8K60 - chains H and J of the 11 polymer chains in the assembly; structure by electron microscopy, 3.40 A resolution.

== Chain H ==
Molecule: Template strand DNA for AfsS promoter
Sequence (59 nucleotides; each row starts with the number of its first residue):
     1 TGCATCCGTG AGTCGAGGGT AATAACCAGG GGGAGATAAA CGAACGCTGA ACGCTCCGG
Not modelled in the structure: 58-59

== Chain J ==
Name: Regulatory protein AfsR
From: Streptomyces coelicolor (strain ATCC BAA-471 / A3(2) / M145)
Reference sequence: P25941 (AFSR_STRCO); residues 1-993 here = UniProt positions 1-993
Amino-acid sequence (993 residues; numbered 1 to 993; the number before each row is that of its first residue):
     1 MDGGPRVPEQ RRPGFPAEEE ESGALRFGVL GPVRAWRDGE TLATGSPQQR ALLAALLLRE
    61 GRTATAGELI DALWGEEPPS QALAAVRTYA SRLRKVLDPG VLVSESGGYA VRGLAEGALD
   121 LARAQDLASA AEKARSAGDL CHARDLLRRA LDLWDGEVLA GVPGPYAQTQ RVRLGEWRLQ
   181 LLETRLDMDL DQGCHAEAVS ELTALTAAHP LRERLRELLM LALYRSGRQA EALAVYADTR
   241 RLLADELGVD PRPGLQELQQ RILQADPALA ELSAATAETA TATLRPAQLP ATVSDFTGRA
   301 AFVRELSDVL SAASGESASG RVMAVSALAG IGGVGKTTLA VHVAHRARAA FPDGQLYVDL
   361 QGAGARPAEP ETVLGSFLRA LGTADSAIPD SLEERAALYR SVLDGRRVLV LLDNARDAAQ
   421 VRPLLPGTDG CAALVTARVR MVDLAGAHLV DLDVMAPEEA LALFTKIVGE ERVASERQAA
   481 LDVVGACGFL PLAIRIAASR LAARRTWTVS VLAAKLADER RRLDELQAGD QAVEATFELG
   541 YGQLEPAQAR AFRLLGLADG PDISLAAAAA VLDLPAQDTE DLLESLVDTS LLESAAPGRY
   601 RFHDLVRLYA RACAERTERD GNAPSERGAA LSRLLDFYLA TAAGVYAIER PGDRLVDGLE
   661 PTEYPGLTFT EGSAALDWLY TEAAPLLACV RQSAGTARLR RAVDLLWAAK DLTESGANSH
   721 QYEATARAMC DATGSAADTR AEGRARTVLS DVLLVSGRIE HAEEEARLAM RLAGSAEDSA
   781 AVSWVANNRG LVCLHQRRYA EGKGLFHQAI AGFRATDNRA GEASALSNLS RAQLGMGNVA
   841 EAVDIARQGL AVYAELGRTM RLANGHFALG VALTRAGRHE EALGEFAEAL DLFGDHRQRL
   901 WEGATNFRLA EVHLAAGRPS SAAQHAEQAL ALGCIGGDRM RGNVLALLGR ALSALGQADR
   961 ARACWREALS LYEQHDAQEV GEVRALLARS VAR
Not modelled in the structure: 1-22, 272-993
UniProt features mapped onto this chain:
  - DNA-binding region: Ala17 to Gly113 (OmpR/PhoB-type), Gln796 to Ala811 (H-T-H motif), Gln974 to Ala988 (H-T-H motif)
  - binding site (ATP): Gly330 to Thr337

== How chain H and chain J interact ==
Contacting residue pairs (10; chain H residue first):
  DC45(H) - Arg87(J)  salt bridge to the phosphate
  DC45(H) - Gly107(J)  phosphate contact
  DC45(H) - Tyr109(J)  phosphate contact
  DG46(H) - Ser104(J)  phosphate contact
  DC47(H) - Ser91(J)  phosphate contact
  DC47(H) - Arg94(J)  phosphate contact
  DT48(H) - Ser91(J)  base contact
  DT48(H) - Lys95(J)  salt bridge to the phosphate
  DG49(H) - Lys95(J)  hydrogen bond to the phosphate
  DA50(H) - Arg92(J)  base contact

== Overview ==
Chain H and chain J form an interface of 6 and 8 residues respectively; the contacts include 1 hydrogen bond
and 2 salt bridges. Among the polar pairs are DG49(H)-Lys95(J), DC45(H)-Arg87(J) and DT48(H)-Lys95(J). From
UniProt: a DNA-binding region and 8 ATP-binding residues on chain J.
Here chain H is Template strand DNA for AfsS promoter and chain J is Regulatory protein AfsR (Streptomyces
coelicolor (strain ATCC BAA-471 / A3(2) / M145)). Entry 8K60 (Cryo-EM structure of Streptomyces coelicolor
transcription initiation complex with the global transcription factor AfsR) was determined by electron
microscopy.
